Entry 3C9U (X-ray diffraction, 1.48 A resolution); this record covers chains A and B.

== Chain A (and B) ==
Molecule: Thiamine monophosphate kinase
Source organism: Aquifex aeolicus
Notes: EC 2.7.4.16; chain B of this document is another copy of the same molecule, construct and numbering; everything in this record applies to it too
UniProt: O67883 (O67883_AQUAE); numbering as in UniProt (aligned over 1-306)
Chain sequence (342 residues; each row starts with the number of its first residue; numbers below 1 keep their minus sign (Met-35 is residue -35)):
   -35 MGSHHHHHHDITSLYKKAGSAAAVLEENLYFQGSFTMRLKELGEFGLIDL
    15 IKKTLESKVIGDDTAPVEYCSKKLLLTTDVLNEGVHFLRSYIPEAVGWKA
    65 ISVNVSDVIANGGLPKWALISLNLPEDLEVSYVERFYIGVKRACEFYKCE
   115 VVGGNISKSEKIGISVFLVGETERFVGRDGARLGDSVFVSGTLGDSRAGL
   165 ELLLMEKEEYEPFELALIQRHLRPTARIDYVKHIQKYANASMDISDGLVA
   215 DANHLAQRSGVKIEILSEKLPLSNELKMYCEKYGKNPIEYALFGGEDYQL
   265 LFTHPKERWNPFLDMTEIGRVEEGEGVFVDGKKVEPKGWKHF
Unresolved in the structure: -35 to -2 (chain B: -35 to -6)
Sequence notes: expression tag (-35 to 0)
Metal / ion sites: Mg2+ site 1: Asp27, Asp71, Asp207 (together with ADP); Mg2+ site 2: Asp27, Thr41 (together with ADP); Mg2+ site 3: Asp43 (together with ADP, thiamine diphosphate) (shared with Asn119(B) of chain B); Mg2+ site 4: Asn119 (together with ADP, thiamine diphosphate) (shared with Asp43(B) of chain B); Mg2+ site 5: Asp210 (together with thiamine diphosphate)
Small-molecule neighbours:
  - ADP (adenosine-5'-diphosphate), molecule 1: Phe9, Ile12, Ile15, Ile24, Gly25, Asp26, Asp27, Asp43, Asp71, Arg142, Asp207
  - ADP, molecule 2: Ile84, Leu86, Tyr101, Gly117, Gly118, Asn119, Ile120
  - thiamine diphosphate (TPP): Asp43, Val44, Gly48, Val49, His50, Phe51, Leu52, Leu164, His185, Ser209, Asp210, Gly259, Glu260, Tyr262, Trp303, His305
Swiss-Prot annotation at these positions:
  - binding site (Mg(2+)): Asp27, Thr41, Thr42, Asp43, Asp71, Asn119, Asp207, Asp210
  - binding site (substrate): His50, Glu260, Trp303
  - binding site (ATP): Tyr101, Gly118, Asn119, Arg142, Ser209

== How chain A and chain B interact ==
Pairs across the interface (124):
  Thr0(A) with Glu93(B)
  Met1(A) with Glu93(B); Val94(B), hydrogen bond (backbone-backbone)
  Arg2(A) with Glu90(B); Asp91(B), salt bridge; Leu92(B); Val94(B)
  Leu3(A) with Leu88(B), hydrophobic; Pro89(B); Glu90(B), hydrogen bond (backbone-backbone); Leu92(B), hydrogen bond (backbone-backbone); Glu93(B); Val94(B), hydrophobic
  Lys4(A) with Glu90(B), hydrogen bond (backbone-backbone); Asp91(B), salt bridge
  Leu6(A) with Val94(B), hydrophobic
  Glu8(A) with Ile120(B)
  Leu11(A) with Leu88(B), hydrophobic; Val97(B), hydrophobic; Ile120(B), hydrophobic
  Ile12(A) with Ile120(B), hydrophobic
  Leu14(A) with Val94(B), hydrophobic; Glu98(B)
  Ile15(A) with Tyr101(B), hydrophobic
  Thr18(A) with Glu98(B); Tyr101(B); Lys105(B), hydrogen bond (backbone-side chain)
  Leu19(A) with Tyr101(B), hydrophobic; Val115(B), hydrophobic
  Glu20(A) with Lys105(B), salt bridge
  Val23(A) with Val116(B)
  Ile24(A) with Val116(B)
  Ala29(A) with Val116(B)
  Val31(A) with Trp81(B)
  Tyr33(A) with Tyr33(B), hydrophobic; Leu38(B); Trp81(B), hydrophobic; Glu135(B), hydrogen bond
  Cys34(A) with Cys34(B), disulfide
  Leu38(A) with Tyr33(B); Leu38(B), hydrophobic
  Leu40(A) with Trp81(B), hydrophobic; Leu83(B)
  Thr41(A) with Leu83(B)
  Thr42(A) with Ser85(B); Gly118(B); Asn119(B)
  Asp43(A) with Asn119(B), hydrogen bond
  Val44(A) with Ser85(B); Asn119(B); Ser121(B)
  Asn46(A) with Asn87(B), hydrogen bond; Ser121(B), hydrogen bond
  Val49(A) with Lys122(B)
  His50(A) with Ser121(B)
  Trp81(A) with Val31(B); Tyr33(B), hydrophobic; Leu40(B), hydrophobic
  Leu83(A) with Leu40(B), hydrophobic; Thr41(B); Thr42(B); Phe131(B), hydrophobic
  Ser85(A) with Val44(B); Ser129(B)
  Asn87(A) with Asn46(B); Asn87(B)
  Leu88(A) with Leu3(B), hydrophobic; Leu11(B), hydrophobic
  Pro89(A) with Leu3(B)
  Glu90(A) with Arg2(B); Leu3(B), hydrogen bond (backbone-backbone); Lys4(B), hydrogen bond (backbone-backbone); Phe306(B)
  Asp91(A) with Arg2(B), hydrogen bond (backbone-side chain)
  Leu92(A) with Arg2(B); Leu3(B), hydrogen bond (backbone-backbone)
  Glu93(A) with Thr0(B); Met1(B); Arg2(B), salt bridge
  Val94(A) with Met1(B), hydrogen bond (backbone-backbone); Arg2(B); Leu3(B), hydrophobic; Leu6(B), hydrophobic; Leu14(B), hydrophobic
  Val97(A) with Leu11(B), hydrophobic
  Glu98(A) with Leu14(B)
  Tyr101(A) with Ile15(B), hydrophobic; Thr18(B); Leu19(B), hydrophobic
  Ile102(A) with Thr18(B)
  Lys105(A) with Thr18(B); Glu20(B), salt bridge
  Glu114(A) with Val23(B)
  Val115(A) with Leu19(B), hydrophobic
  Val116(A) with Val23(B); Ile24(B); Ala29(B)
  Gly118(A) with Thr42(B)
  Asn119(A) with Thr42(B); Asp43(B); Val44(B)
  Ile120(A) with Glu8(B); Leu11(B), hydrophobic; Ile12(B), hydrophobic; His305(B); Phe306(B), hydrophobic
  Ser121(A) with Asn46(B), hydrogen bond; His50(B); His305(B)
  Lys122(A) with Val49(B); Trp303(B); His305(B)
  Glu124(A) with Lys125(B), salt bridge
  Ser129(A) with Ser85(B)
  Phe131(A) with Thr42(B); Ser129(B); Phe131(B), hydrophobic
  Val133(A) with Phe131(B), hydrophobic
  Glu135(A) with Tyr33(B), hydrogen bond
  His305(A) with Ile120(B), hydrogen bond (side chain-backbone); Ser121(B); Lys122(B)
  Phe306(A) with Glu90(B); Ile120(B), hydrophobic
Also at the interface, not in a pair above, chain A (66 interface residues in all): Glu32, Lys36, Lys80, Val104, Gly117, Trp303
Also at the interface, not in a pair above, chain B (66 interface residues in all): Glu32, Lys36, Ile102, Val104, Glu114, Gly117, Val130, Val133
Inter-chain disulfides: Cys34(A)-Cys34(B)

== Summary ==
Chain A and chain B each contribute 66 residues to their interface; the contacts include 1 disulfide bond, 17
hydrogen bonds and 6 salt bridges. Polar pairs include Arg2(A)-Asp91(B), Lys4(A)-Asp91(B) and
Glu20(A)-Lys105(B). Ligands of chain A: thiamine diphosphate and ADP.
Chain A and chain B are both Thiamine monophosphate kinase (Aquifex aeolicus); the structure, AaThiL complexed
with ADP and TPP, was determined by X-ray diffraction (same publication as 3C9R, 3C9S and 3C9T).
